PDB entry 2A53 | X-ray diffraction, 1.45 A resolution | chains C and D of the 4 polymer chains in the assembly

[Chain C]
Molecule: GFP-like non-fluorescent chromoprotein FP595 chain 1
From: Anemonia sulcata
UniProt: Q9GZ28 (NFCP_ANESU); residues 2-62 here = UniProt positions 2-62
Chain sequence (73 residues; row label = number of the first residue in the row; numbers below 1 keep their minus sign (Met-10 is residue -10)):
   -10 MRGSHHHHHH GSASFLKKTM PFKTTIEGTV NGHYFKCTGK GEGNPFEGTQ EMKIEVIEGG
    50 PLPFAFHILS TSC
Not modelled in the structure: -10 to 3
Sequence notes: expression tag (-10 to 1)

[Chain D]
Molecule: GFP-like non-fluorescent chromoprotein FP595 chain 2
From: Anemonia sulcata
UniProt: Q9GZ28 (NFCP_ANESU); aligned to UniProt positions 63-230 over residues 65-232 (the alignment contains insertions or deletions, so no single offset holds)
Chain sequence (168 residues; row label = number of the first residue in the row):
    65 MSKTFIKYVS GIPDYFKQSF PEGFTWERTT TYEDGGFLTA HQDTSLDGDC LVYKVKILGN
   125 NFPADGPVMQ NKAGRWEPST EIVYEVDGVL RGQSLMALKC PGGRHLTCHL HTTYRSKKPA
   185 SALKMPGFHF EDHRIEIMEE VEKGKCYKQY EAAVGRYCDA APSKLGHN
Modified residues: Met65 ({(4Z)-4-(4-hydroxybenzylidene)-2-[3-(methylthio)propanimidoyl]-5-oxo-4,5-dihydro-1H-imidazol-1-yl}acetic acid; NRQ)
Sequence notes: chromophore (65, 65, 65); engineered mutation Ser143 (Ala in Q9GZ28)

[Chain C / chain D interface]
Contacting residue pairs (115; chain C residue first):
  Phe4(C) - Pro85(D)
  Phe4(C) - Leu110(D)  hydrophobic
  Leu5(C) - Lys81(D)
  Leu5(C) - Phe84(D)  hydrophobic
  Met9(C) - Phe69(D)
  Met9(C) - Leu110(D)  hydrophobic
  Met9(C) - Asp113(D)
  Pro10(C) - Asp113(D)
  Pro10(C) - Cys114(D)
  Pro10(C) - Leu115(D)  hydrogen bond (backbone-backbone)
  Phe11(C) - Phe69(D)  hydrophobic
  Phe11(C) - Cys114(D)  hydrophobic
  Phe11(C) - Leu115(D)
  Phe11(C) - Tyr117(D)  hydrophobic
  Lys12(C) - Cys114(D)
  Lys12(C) - Leu115(D)  hydrogen bond (backbone-backbone)
  Lys12(C) - Val116(D)
  Lys12(C) - Tyr117(D)  hydrogen bond (backbone-backbone)
  Thr13(C) - Tyr117(D)
  Thr13(C) - Val119(D)
  Thr14(C) - Tyr117(D)  hydrogen bond (backbone-backbone)
  Thr14(C) - Lys118(D)
  Thr14(C) - Val119(D)  hydrogen bond (backbone-backbone)
  Ile15(C) - Val119(D)
  Ile15(C) - Ile121(D)  hydrophobic
  Glu16(C) - Val119(D)  hydrogen bond (backbone-backbone)
  Glu16(C) - Lys120(D)
  Glu16(C) - Ile121(D)  hydrogen bond (backbone-backbone)
  Gly17(C) - Ile121(D)
  Thr18(C) - Ile121(D)  hydrogen bond (backbone-backbone)
  Thr18(C) - Leu122(D)
  Thr18(C) - Gly123(D)  hydrogen bond (backbone-backbone)
  Val19(C) - Gly123(D)
  Asn20(C) - Gly123(D)  hydrogen bond (backbone-backbone)
  Asn20(C) - Asn124(D)
  Asn20(C) - Asn125(D)  hydrogen bond (side chain-backbone)
  Asn20(C) - Phe126(D)  hydrogen bond (side chain-backbone)
  Asn20(C) - Met133(D)
  Gly32(C) - Phe69(D)
  Asn33(C) - Phe69(D)
  Pro34(C) - Thr68(D)
  Pro34(C) - Phe69(D)  hydrophobic
  Pro34(C) - Ile70(D)  hydrogen bond (backbone-backbone)
  Pro34(C) - Lys81(D)  hydrogen bond (backbone-side chain)
  Phe35(C) - Lys71(D)
  Phe35(C) - Lys81(D)
  Glu36(C) - Lys71(D)
  Gly37(C) - Phe69(D)
  Gly37(C) - Ile70(D)
  Gly37(C) - Lys71(D)
  Gly37(C) - Glu215(D)
  Gly37(C) - Ala216(D)
  Gly37(C) - Ala217(D)  hydrogen bond (backbone-backbone)
  Thr38(C) - Phe69(D)
  Thr38(C) - Tyr214(D)
  Thr38(C) - Glu215(D)
  Gln39(C) - Met65(D)
  Gln39(C) - Ser66(D)  hydrogen bond
  Gln39(C) - Phe69(D)
  Gln39(C) - Tyr214(D)
  Gln39(C) - Glu215(D)  hydrogen bond (backbone-backbone)
  Glu40(C) - Met202(D)
  Glu40(C) - Lys212(D)
  Glu40(C) - Gln213(D)
  Glu40(C) - Tyr214(D)
  Met41(C) - Met65(D)
  Met41(C) - Tyr211(D)
  Met41(C) - Lys212(D)
  Met41(C) - Gln213(D)  hydrogen bond (backbone-backbone)
  Lys42(C) - Cys210(D)  hydrogen bond
  Lys42(C) - Tyr211(D)
  Ile43(C) - Lys209(D)
  Ile43(C) - Cys210(D)
  Ile43(C) - Tyr211(D)  hydrogen bond (backbone-backbone)
  Glu44(C) - Lys209(D)
  Val45(C) - Gly208(D)
  Val45(C) - Lys209(D)  hydrogen bond (backbone-backbone)
  Val45(C) - Tyr211(D)  hydrophobic
  Pro50(C) - Lys207(D)
  Pro50(C) - Gly208(D)
  Pro50(C) - Lys209(D)
  Leu51(C) - Gly208(D)  hydrogen bond (backbone-backbone)
  Leu51(C) - Tyr211(D)
  Pro52(C) - Met133(D)
  Phe53(C) - Val132(D)
  Phe53(C) - Met133(D)  hydrophobic
  Ala54(C) - Val132(D)  hydrogen bond (backbone-backbone)
  Ala54(C) - Asn135(D)
  Ala54(C) - Ala137(D)  hydrophobic
  Phe55(C) - Tyr211(D)  hydrophobic
  Phe55(C) - Gln213(D)
  His56(C) - Ala137(D)
  His56(C) - Gly138(D)  hydrogen bond (side chain-backbone)
  His56(C) - Trp140(D)  hydrogen bond (backbone-side chain)
  His56(C) - Leu162(D)
  Ile57(C) - Tyr96(D)
  Ile57(C) - Leu102(D)
  Ile57(C) - Val132(D)  hydrophobic
  Leu58(C) - Ile121(D)  hydrophobic
  Ser59(C) - Met65(D)
  Ser59(C) - Trp140(D)  hydrogen bond
  Ser59(C) - Ile199(D)
  Ser59(C) - Gln213(D)  hydrogen bond
  Thr60(C) - Met65(D)
  Thr60(C) - Trp90(D)
  Thr60(C) - Arg92(D)  hydrogen bond (backbone-side chain)
  Thr60(C) - Met160(D)
  Ser61(C) - Met65(D)
  Ser61(C) - Trp90(D)
  Ser61(C) - Ala104(D)
  Ser61(C) - Val119(D)
  Ser61(C) - Ile121(D)
  Cys62(C) - Met65(D)
  Cys62(C) - Tyr117(D)
  Cys62(C) - Gln213(D)
Other interface residues (no listed pair), chain C (43 interface residues in all): Phe24, Gly49
Other interface residues (no listed pair), chain D (54 interface residues in all): Pro131, Arg139, Leu174, Ile201

[Overview]
43 residues of chain C face 54 of chain D across their interface; the contacts include 28 hydrogen bonds.
Among the polar pairs are Asn20(C)-Asn125(D), Asn20(C)-Phe126(D) and Pro34(C)-Lys81(D).
Here chain C is GFP-like non-fluorescent chromoprotein FP595 chain 1 and chain D is GFP-like non-fluorescent
chromoprotein FP595 chain 2, both from Anemonia sulcata. Entry 2A53 (fluorescent protein asFP595, A143S,
off-state) was determined by X-ray diffraction (same publication as 2A50, 2A52, 2A54 and 2A56).
